PDB entry 5XIW | X-ray diffraction, 2.90 A resolution | chains D and E of the 6 polymer chains in the assembly

[Chain D]
Molecule: Tubulin beta chain
From: Sus scrofa
UniProtKB: A0A287AGU7 (A0A287AGU7_PIG); residues 1-445 here = UniProt positions 1-445
Sequence (445 residues; row label = number of the first residue in the row):
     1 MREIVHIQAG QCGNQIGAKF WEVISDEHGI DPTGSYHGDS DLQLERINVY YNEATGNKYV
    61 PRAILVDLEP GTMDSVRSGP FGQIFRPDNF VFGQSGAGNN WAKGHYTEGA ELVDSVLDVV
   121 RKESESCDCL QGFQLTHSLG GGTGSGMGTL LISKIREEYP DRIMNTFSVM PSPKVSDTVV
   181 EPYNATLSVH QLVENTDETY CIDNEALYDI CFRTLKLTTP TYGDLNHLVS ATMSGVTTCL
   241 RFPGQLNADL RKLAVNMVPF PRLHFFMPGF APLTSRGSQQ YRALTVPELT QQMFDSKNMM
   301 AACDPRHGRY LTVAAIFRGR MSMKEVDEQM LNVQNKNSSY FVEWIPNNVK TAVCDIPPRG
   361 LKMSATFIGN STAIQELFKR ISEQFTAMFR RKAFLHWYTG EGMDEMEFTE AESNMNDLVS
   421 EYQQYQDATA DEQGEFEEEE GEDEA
Disordered / not traced: 274-283, 432-445
Small-molecule neighbours:
  - GTP (guanosine-5'-triphosphate): Gly10, Gln11, Cys12, Gln15, Ile16, Asp67, Glu69, Ala97, Gly98, Asn99, Ser138, Gly140, Gly141, Gly142, Thr143, Gly144, Ser145, Val169, Pro171, Val175, Ser176, Glu181, Asn204, Leu207, Tyr222, Leu225, Asn226
  - colchicine (LOC; N-[(7S)-1,2,3,10-tetramethoxy-9-oxo-6,7-dihydro-5H-benzo[d]heptalen-7-yl]ethanamide): Val236, Cys239, Leu240, Leu246, Ala248, Asp249, Lys252, Leu253, Asn256, Met257, Thr312, Val313, Ala314, Ala315, Ile316, Asn348, Lys350, Thr351, Ala352, Ile368

[Chain E]
Molecule: Stathmin-4
From: Rattus norvegicus
UniProtKB: P63043 (STMN4_RAT); residues 5-145 here correspond to UniProt positions 49-189 (UniProt number = residue number + 44)
Sequence (143 residues; each row starts with the number of its first residue):
     3 MADMEVIELN KCTSGQSFEV ILKPPSFDGV PEFNASLPRR RDPSLEEIQK KLEAAEERRK
    63 YQEAELLKHL AEKREHEREV IQKAIEENNN FIKMAKEKLA QKMESNKENR EAHLAAMLER
   123 LQEKDKHAEE VRKNKELKEE ASR
Disordered / not traced: 3-5, 29-43, 142-145
Construct notes: expression tag (3-4)
UniProt features mapped onto this chain:
  - modified residue: Ser46 (Phosphoserine)

[Chain D / chain E interface]
Residue-residue contacts (23):
  Tyr106(D) - His129(E)  hydrogen bond
  Tyr106(D) - Ala130(E)  hydrophobic
  Tyr106(D) - Val133(E)  hydrophobic
  Tyr106(D) - Arg134(E)  hydrogen bond (backbone-side chain)
  Thr107(D) - Lys137(E)
  Ala110(D) - Arg134(E)
  Ser153(D) - Leu123(E)
  Ser153(D) - Lys126(E)
  Lys154(D) - Asp127(E)  salt bridge
  Arg156(D) - Leu123(E)
  Glu157(D) - Leu120(E)
  Glu157(D) - Leu123(E)
  Glu157(D) - Gln124(E)
  Glu157(D) - Asp127(E)
  Gln191(D) - Lys126(E)  hydrogen bond
  Asn195(D) - Lys126(E)
  Thr399(D) - Lys140(E)  hydrogen bond (backbone-side chain)
  Gly400(D) - Lys137(E)
  Glu401(D) - Val133(E)
  Glu401(D) - Lys137(E)  salt bridge
  Gly402(D) - Val133(E)
  Gly402(D) - Asn136(E)
  Glu407(D) - His129(E)  salt bridge
Also at the interface, not in a pair above, chain D (17 interface residues in all): Pro160, Asp161, Met403
Also at the interface, not in a pair above, chain E (15 interface residues in all): Arg112, Leu116, Met119

[In short]
17 residues of chain D and 15 residues of chain E are in contact; the contacts include 4 hydrogen bonds and 3
salt bridges. Polar contacts include Lys154(D)-Asp127(E), Glu401(D)-Lys137(E) and Glu407(D)-His129(E). Ligands
of chain D: GTP and colchicine.
Here chain D is Tubulin beta chain (Sus scrofa) and chain E is Stathmin-4 (Rattus norvegicus). Entry 5XIW
(Crystal structure of T2R-TTL-Colchicine complex) was determined by X-ray diffraction together with 5YL2,
5YLJ, 5YLS and 5XP3 from the same study.
